7QID - chains C and K of the 10 polymer chains in the assembly; structure by electron microscopy, 5.00 A resolution (low resolution: residue-level contacts below are approximate; hydrogen-bond / salt-bridge calls are withheld).

== Chain C ==
Protein: Insulin receptor
Organism: Homo sapiens
Notes: EC 2.7.10.1
UniProt: P06213 (INSR_HUMAN), isoform P06213-2; residues 1-719 here correspond to UniProt positions 28-746 (UniProt number = residue number + 27)
Chain sequence (719 residues; numbered 1 to 719; the number before each row is that of its first residue):
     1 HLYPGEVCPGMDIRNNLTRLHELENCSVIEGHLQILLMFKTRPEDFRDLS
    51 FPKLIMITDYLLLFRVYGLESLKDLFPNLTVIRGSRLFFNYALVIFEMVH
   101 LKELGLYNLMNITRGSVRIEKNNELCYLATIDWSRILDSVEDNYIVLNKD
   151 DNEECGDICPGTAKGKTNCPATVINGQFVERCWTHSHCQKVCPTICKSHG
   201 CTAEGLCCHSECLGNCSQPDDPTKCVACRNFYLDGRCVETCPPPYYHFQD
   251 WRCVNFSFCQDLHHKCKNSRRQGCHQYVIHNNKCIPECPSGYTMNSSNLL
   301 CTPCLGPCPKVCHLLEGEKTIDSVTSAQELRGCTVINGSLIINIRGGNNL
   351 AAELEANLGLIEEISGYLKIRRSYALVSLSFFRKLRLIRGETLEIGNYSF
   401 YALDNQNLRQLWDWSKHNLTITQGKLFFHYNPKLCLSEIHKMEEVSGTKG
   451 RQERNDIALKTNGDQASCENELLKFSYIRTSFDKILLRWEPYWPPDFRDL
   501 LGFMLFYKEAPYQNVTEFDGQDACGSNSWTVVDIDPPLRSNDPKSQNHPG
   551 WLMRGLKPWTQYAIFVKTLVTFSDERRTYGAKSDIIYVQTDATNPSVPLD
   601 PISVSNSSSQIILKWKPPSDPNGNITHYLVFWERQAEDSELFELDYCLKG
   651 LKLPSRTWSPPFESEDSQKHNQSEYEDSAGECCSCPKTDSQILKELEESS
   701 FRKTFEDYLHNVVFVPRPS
UniProt features mapped onto this chain:
  - region: Glu706 to Phe714 (Insulin-binding)
  - site: Phe39 (Insulin-binding)
  - modified residue: Ser373 (Phosphoserine), Tyr374 (Phosphotyrosine), Ser380 (Phosphoserine)
  - glycosylation (N-linked (GlcNAc...) asparagine): Asn16, Asn25, Asn78, Asn111, Asn215, Asn255, Asn295, Asn337, Asn397, Asn418, Asn514, Asn606, Asn624, Asn671
Disulfide bonds: Cys8-Cys26, Cys126-Cys155, Cys159-Cys182, Cys169-Cys188, Cys192-Cys201, Cys196-Cys207, Cys208-Cys216, Cys212-Cys225, Cys228-Cys237, Cys241-Cys253, Cys259-Cys284, Cys266-Cys274, Cys288-Cys301, Cys304-Cys308, Cys312-Cys333, Cys435-Cys468, Cys682-Cys685

== Chain K ==
Protein: Insulin
Organism: Homo sapiens
UniProt: P01308 (INS_HUMAN); residues 1-21 here correspond to UniProt positions 90-110 (UniProt number = residue number + 89)
Chain sequence (21 residues; each row starts with the number of its first residue):
     1 GIVEQCCTSICSLYQLENYCN
Disulfide bonds: Cys6-Cys11

== How chain C and chain K interact ==
Contacting residue pairs (8):
  Leu486(C) with Leu13(K)
  Arg488(C) with Leu13(K)
  Asp535(C) with Tyr14(K)
  Pro536(C) with Tyr14(K)
  Pro537(C) with Tyr14(K)
  Leu538(C) with Tyr14(K)
  Asn547(C) with Glu17(K); Asn21(K)
Also at the interface, not in a pair above, chain C (8 interface residues in all): Gln546
Also at the interface, not in a pair above, chain K (7 interface residues in all): Ile10, Cys11, Ser12
Interface features reported in the paper:
  - interface residues, chain C: Tyr477(C), Asp535(C)
  - interface residues, chain C: Leu486(C), Asn547(C) (from molecular simulation)

== In short ==
8 residues of chain C and 7 residues of chain K are in contact. The paper reports interface residues
Tyr477(C), Asp535(C) and Leu486(C) among others.
Chain C is Insulin receptor and chain K is Insulin, both from Homo sapiens; the structure, tentative model of
the human insulin receptor ectodomain bound by three insulin, was determined by electron microscopy.
